PDB entry 5BQQ | X-ray diffraction, 1.54 A resolution | chains K and L of the 12 polymer chains in the assembly

# Chain K
Protein: Insulin
UniProt: P01308 (INS_HUMAN); residues 1-21 here correspond to UniProt positions 90-110 (UniProt number = residue number + 89)
Chain sequence (21 residues; numbered 1 to 21; the number before each row is that of its first residue):
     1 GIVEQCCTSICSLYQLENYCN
Cystine bridges: Cys-6/Cys-11
Residues lining bound ligands: phenol (IPH): Cys-6, Ser-9, Ile-10, Cys-11, Leu-16

# Chain L
Protein: Insulin
UniProt: P01308 (INS_HUMAN); residues 1-28 here correspond to UniProt positions 25-52 (UniProt number = residue number + 24)
Chain sequence (30 residues; numbered 1 to 30; the number before each row is that of its first residue):
     1 FVNQHLCGSHLVEALYLVCGERGFFYTPGX
Differences from the reference sequence: engineered mutation Thr-27 (Thr51 in P01308); expression tag (29-30)
Modified / non-standard residues: Thr-27 (norvaline; NVA); HIX (3-(1H-1,2,3-triazol-5-yl)-L-alanine) at position 30
Covalent attachments: covalent link Thr-27/HIX_30
Ion coordination: Zn2+: His-10 (shared with 1 residue of chain D; 1 residue of chain H)
Residues lining bound ligands:
  - phenol (IPH), molecule 1: Cys-7, His-10, Leu-11, Ala-14
  - phenol (IPH), molecule 2: Glu-13, Tyr-16, Leu-17
  - phenol (IPH), molecule 3: Tyr-16, Leu-17, Gly-20, Glu-21

# How chain K and chain L interact
Pairs across the interface (26; chain K residue first):
  Gly-1(K) with HIX_30(L)
  Ile-2(K) with Leu-11(L), hydrophobic; Leu-15(L), hydrophobic
  Val-3(K) with Gln-4(L); Tyr-26(L); Pro-28(L)
  Cys-6(K) with Cys-7(L); Leu-11(L), hydrophobic
  Cys-7(K) with Cys-7(L), disulfide; Leu-11(L), hydrophobic
  Leu-13(K) with Val-18(L), hydrophobic
  Leu-16(K) with Leu-11(L), hydrophobic; Ala-14(L), hydrophobic; Leu-15(L)
  Glu-17(K) with Val-18(L); Arg-22(L)
  Tyr-19(K) with Leu-15(L), hydrophobic; Phe-24(L); Phe-25(L)
  Cys-20(K) with Cys-19(L), disulfide; Arg-22(L); Gly-23(L)
  Asn-21(K) with Arg-22(L), hydrogen bond (backbone-side chain); Gly-23(L), hydrogen bond (backbone-backbone); Phe-24(L); Phe-25(L)
Other interface residues (no listed pair), chain L (15 interface residues in all): Gly-8
Disulfides between the chains: Cys-7(K)/Cys-7(L), Cys-20(K)/Cys-19(L)

# In short
Chain K and chain L form an interface of 11 and 15 residues respectively, with 2 disulfide bonds and 2
hydrogen bonds. Polar contacts include Asn-21(K)/Arg-22(L) and Asn-21(K)/Gly-23(L). One phenol molecule is
bound between chain K and chain L.
Here chain K is Insulin and chain L is Insulin. Entry 5BQQ (Human insulin with intra-chain chemical crosslink
between modified B27 and B30) was determined by X-ray diffraction, deposited together with 5BOQ and 5BPO.
